Entry 7Q7N (X-ray diffraction, 2.87 A resolution); this record covers chains H and L of the 3 polymer chains in the assembly.

# Chain H
Name: Reaction center protein H chain
Organism: Cereibacter sphaeroides
UniProtKB: P0C0Y7 (RCEH_RHOSH); residue numbers follow UniProt; this construct covers 10-250
Chain sequence (241 residues; numbered 10 to 250; the number before each row is that of its first residue):
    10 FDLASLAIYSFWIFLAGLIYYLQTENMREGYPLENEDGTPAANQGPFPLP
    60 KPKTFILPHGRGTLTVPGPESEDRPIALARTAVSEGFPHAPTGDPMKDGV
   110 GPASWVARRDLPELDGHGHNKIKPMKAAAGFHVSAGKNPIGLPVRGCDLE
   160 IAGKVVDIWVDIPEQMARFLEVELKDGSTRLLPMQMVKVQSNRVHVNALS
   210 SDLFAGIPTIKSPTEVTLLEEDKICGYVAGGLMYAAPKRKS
Disordered / not traced: 250

# Chain L
Name: Reaction center protein L chain
Organism: Cereibacter sphaeroides
UniProtKB: P0C0Y8 (RCEL_RHOSH); residues 1-281 here correspond to UniProt positions 2-282 (UniProt number = residue number + 1)
Chain sequence (281 residues; each row starts with the number of its first residue):
     1 ALLSFERKYRVPGGTLVGGNLFDFWVGPFYVGFFGVATFFFAALGIILIA
    51 WSAVLQGTWNPQLISVYPPALEYGLGGAPLAKGGLWQIITICATGAFVSW
   101 ALREVEICRKLGIGYHIPFAFAFAILAYLTLVLFRPVMMGAWGYAFPYGI
   151 WTHLDWVSNTGYTYGNFHYNPAHMIAITFFFTNALALALHGALVLSAANP
   201 EKGKEMRTPDHEDTFFRDLVGYSIGTLGIHRLGLLLSLSAVFFSALCMII
   251 TGTIWFDQWVDWWQWWVKLPWWANIPGGING
Disordered / not traced: 281
Differences from the reference sequence: engineered mutation Thr178 (Ser179 in P0C0Y8)
Ion coordination: Fe ion: His190, His230 (shared with 3 residues of chain M)
Small-molecule neighbours:
  - bacteriochlorophyll a (BCL), molecule 1: Ile46, Ile49, Phe97, Tyr128, Leu131, Phe146, Ile150, Trp151, His153, Leu154, Trp156, Val157
  - bacteriochlorophyll a (BCL), molecule 2: Phe97, Phe121, Ala124, Ile125, Ala127, Tyr128, Leu131, Trp156, Val157, Ser158, Thr160, Gly161, Tyr162, Asn166, Phe167, His168, His173, Ala176, Ile177, Phe180, Phe181, Val241, Ser244, Ala245, Cys247, Met248
  - bacteriochlorophyll a (BCL), molecule 3: Val157, Tyr162, His168, Phe181
  - bacteriochlorophyll a (BCL), molecule 4: His168, Met174, Ile177, Thr178, Phe181, Thr182, Leu185
  - bacteriopheophytin a (BPH), molecule 1: Thr38, Phe41, Ala42, Gly45, Ile49, Ile89, Cys92, Ala93, Ala96, Phe97, Trp100, Glu104, Ile117, Ala120, Phe121, Phe123, Ala124, Tyr128, Phe146, Tyr148, Gly149, Ile150, His153, Phe180, Ser237, Leu238, Val241
  - bacteriopheophytin a (BPH), molecule 2: Phe181, Ala184, Leu185, Ala188, Leu189, Phe216, Leu219, Val220
  - ubiquinone-7 (UQ7): Val26, Phe29, Tyr30, Val31, Gly35, Val36, Thr38, Phe39, Trp100, Arg103

# Interface between chain H and chain L
Residue-residue contacts (66; chain H residue first):
  Gly39(H) - Leu3(L)
  Gly39(H) - Ser4(L)  hydrogen bond (backbone-backbone)
  Gly39(H) - Phe5(L)
  Tyr40(H) - Leu3(L)  hydrophobic
  Leu42(H) - Ala1(L)  hydrophobic
  Leu42(H) - Leu2(L)
  Leu42(H) - Leu3(L)  hydrophobic
  Glu43(H) - Ala1(L)
  Glu43(H) - Leu2(L)  hydrogen bond (backbone-backbone)
  Glu43(H) - Ser4(L)
  Glu45(H) - Leu2(L)
  Glu45(H) - Arg7(L)
  Ala50(H) - Ala1(L)  hydrophobic
  Lys62(H) - Asn199(L)  hydrogen bond
  Phe64(H) - Ala198(L)
  Ile65(H) - Glu205(L)
  Ile65(H) - Met206(L)  hydrogen bond (backbone-backbone)
  Leu66(H) - Glu205(L)
  Leu66(H) - Met206(L)  hydrophobic
  Pro67(H) - Glu205(L)
  Pro67(H) - Met206(L)
  Glu79(H) - Ser4(L)
  Glu81(H) - Ser4(L)
  Glu81(H) - Phe5(L)
  Glu81(H) - Lys8(L)  salt bridge
  Ile85(H) - Arg7(L)
  Ile85(H) - Lys8(L)
  Leu87(H) - Arg7(L)
  Leu87(H) - Lys8(L)
  Leu87(H) - Val11(L)  hydrophobic
  Gly95(H) - Arg10(L)
  Gly95(H) - Phe24(L)
  Gly95(H) - Trp25(L)  hydrogen bond (backbone-backbone)
  Phe96(H) - Phe24(L)  hydrophobic
  Pro97(H) - Arg10(L)
  Pro97(H) - Val11(L)
  Pro97(H) - Pro12(L)
  Pro97(H) - Asp23(L)
  Pro97(H) - Trp25(L)
  His98(H) - Arg7(L)
  His98(H) - Arg10(L)  hydrogen bond (backbone-backbone)
  His98(H) - Val11(L)
  His98(H) - Pro12(L)
  Val109(H) - Lys8(L)
  Gly110(H) - Lys8(L)  hydrogen bond (backbone-backbone)
  Gly110(H) - Tyr9(L)
  Gly110(H) - Val11(L)
  Pro111(H) - Val11(L)
  Pro111(H) - Lys110(L)
  Ser113(H) - Lys8(L)
  Ser113(H) - Tyr9(L)
  Asp124(H) - Asp210(L)
  Gly125(H) - Thr208(L)
  Gly125(H) - Asp210(L)  hydrogen bond (backbone-side chain)
  Pro172(H) - Asp210(L)
  Glu173(H) - Gly225(L)
  Glu173(H) - Thr226(L)  hydrogen bond
  Glu173(H) - Leu227(L)
  Met175(H) - Leu227(L)  hydrophobic
  Ala238(H) - Gly112(L)
  Met242(H) - Pro12(L)
  Met242(H) - Gly13(L)
  Met242(H) - Gly14(L)
  Met242(H) - Arg109(L)
  Met242(H) - Lys110(L)
  Tyr243(H) - Val11(L)
Interface residues without a listed pair, chain H (43 interface residues in all): Glu38, His68, Arg83, Ala99, Pro100, Trp114, Val115, Glu122, His126, Lys130, Arg177, Leu241
Interface residues without a listed pair, chain L (32 interface residues in all): Leu111, Lys204, Pro209, Asp213

# Summary
43 residues of chain H face 32 of chain L across their interface; the contacts include 9 hydrogen bonds and 1
salt bridge. Polar contacts include Glu81(H)-Lys8(L), Lys62(H)-Asn199(L) and Gly125(H)-Asp210(L). Chain L
binds bacteriopheophytin a, 4 copies of bacteriochlorophyll a and ubiquinone-7.
Here chain H is Reaction center protein H chain and chain L is Reaction center protein L chain, both from
Cereibacter sphaeroides. Entry 7Q7N (Room temperature structure of the Rhodobacter Sphaeroides Photosynthetic
Reaction Center F(M197)H mutant at 120 MPa helium ...) was determined by X-ray diffraction.
